7RDZ - chains A and C of the 8 polymer chains in the assembly; structure by electron microscopy, 3.60 A resolution.

== Chain A ==
Name: RNA-directed RNA polymerase
Source organism: Severe acute respiratory syndrome coronavirus 2
Notes: EC 2.7.7.48
UniProtKB: P0DTD1 (R1AB_SARS2); residues 1-932 here correspond to UniProt positions 4393-5324 (UniProt number = residue number + 4392)
Sequence (932 residues; numbered 1 to 932; the number before each row is that of its first residue):
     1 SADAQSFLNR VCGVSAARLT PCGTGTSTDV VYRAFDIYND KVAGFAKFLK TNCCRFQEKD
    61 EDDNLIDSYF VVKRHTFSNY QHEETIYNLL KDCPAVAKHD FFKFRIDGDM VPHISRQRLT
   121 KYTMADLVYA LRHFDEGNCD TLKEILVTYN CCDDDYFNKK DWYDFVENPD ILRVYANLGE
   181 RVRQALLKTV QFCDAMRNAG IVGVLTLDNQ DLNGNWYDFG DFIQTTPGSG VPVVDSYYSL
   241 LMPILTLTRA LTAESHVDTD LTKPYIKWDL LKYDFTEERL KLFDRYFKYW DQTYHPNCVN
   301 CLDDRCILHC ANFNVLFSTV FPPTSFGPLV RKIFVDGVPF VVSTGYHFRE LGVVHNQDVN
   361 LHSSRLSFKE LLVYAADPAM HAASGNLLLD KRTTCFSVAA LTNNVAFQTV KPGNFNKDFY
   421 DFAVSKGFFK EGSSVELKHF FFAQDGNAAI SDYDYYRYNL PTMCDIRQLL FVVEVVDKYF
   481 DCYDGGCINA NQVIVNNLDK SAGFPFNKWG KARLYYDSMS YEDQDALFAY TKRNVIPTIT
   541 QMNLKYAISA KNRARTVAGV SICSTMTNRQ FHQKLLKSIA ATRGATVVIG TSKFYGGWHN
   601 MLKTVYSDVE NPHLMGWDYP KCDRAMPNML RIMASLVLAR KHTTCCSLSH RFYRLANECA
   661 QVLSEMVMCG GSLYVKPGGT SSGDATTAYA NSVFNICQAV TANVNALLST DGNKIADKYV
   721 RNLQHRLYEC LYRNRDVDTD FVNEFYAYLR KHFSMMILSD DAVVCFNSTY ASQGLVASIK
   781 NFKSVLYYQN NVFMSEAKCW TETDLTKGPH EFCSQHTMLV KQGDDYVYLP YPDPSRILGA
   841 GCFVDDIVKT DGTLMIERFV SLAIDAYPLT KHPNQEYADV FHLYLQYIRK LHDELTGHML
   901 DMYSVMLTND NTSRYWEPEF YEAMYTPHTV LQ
Unresolved in the structure: 1-2, 930-932
Metal / ion sites: Mg2+: Asn209, Asp218 (together with ADP); Zn2+ site 1: His295, Cys301, Cys306, Cys310; Zn2+ site 2: Cys487, His642, Cys645, Cys646
Ligand contacts: ADP (adenosine-5'-diphosphate): Phe35, Lys50, Asn52, Cys53, Lys73, Arg74, His75, Asn79, Arg116, Asp208, Asn209, Tyr217, Asp218, Gly220, Asp221
Swiss-Prot annotation at these positions:
  - region: Lys545 to Arg555 (Interaction with RMP Remdesivir), Thr582 to Pro620 (RdRp Palm N-ter)
  - active site: Ser759, Asp760, Asp761
  - binding site (Mn(2+)): Asn209, Asp218
  - binding site (Zn(2+)): His295, Cys301, Cys306, Cys310, Cys487, His642, Cys645, Cys646
  - site: Gln932 (Cleavage)

== Chain C ==
Name: Non-structural protein 7
Source organism: Severe acute respiratory syndrome coronavirus 2
UniProtKB: P0DTD1 (R1AB_SARS2); residues 1-83 here correspond to UniProt positions 3860-3942 (UniProt number = residue number + 3859)
Sequence (88 residues; numbered -4 to 83; the number before each row is that of its first residue; numbers below 1 keep their minus sign (Gly-4 is residue -4)):
    -4 GPVDMSKMSD VKCTSVVLLS VLQQLRVESS SKLWAQCVQL HNDILLAKDT TEAFEKMVSL
    56 LSVLLSMQGA VDINKLCEEM LDNRATLQ
Unresolved in the structure: -4 to 0, 74-83
Construct notes: expression tag (-4 to 0)
Swiss-Prot annotation at these positions:
  - site: Gln83 (Cleavage)

== How chain A and chain C interact ==
Residue-residue contacts (33):
  Thr409(A) - Glu23(C)  hydrogen bond
  Thr409(A) - Trp29(C)
  Lys411(A) - Gln18(C)
  Pro412(A) - Leu14(C)  hydrophobic
  Pro412(A) - Ser15(C)
  Gly413(A) - Val11(C)
  Gly413(A) - Ser15(C)  hydrogen bond (backbone-side chain)
  Phe415(A) - Cys8(C)  hydrophobic
  Phe415(A) - Val12(C)  hydrophobic
  Tyr420(A) - Ser4(C)  hydrogen bond
  Tyr420(A) - Asp5(C)  hydrogen bond (side chain-backbone)
  Tyr420(A) - Cys8(C)  hydrophobic
  Phe428(A) - Ser1(C)
  Phe429(A) - Ser1(C)  hydrogen bond (backbone-side chain)
  Phe429(A) - Ser4(C)
  Lys430(A) - Ser1(C)  hydrogen bond (backbone-side chain)
  Glu431(A) - Ser1(C)  hydrogen bond (side chain-backbone)
  Glu431(A) - Lys2(C)  hydrogen bond (side chain-backbone)
  Glu431(A) - Met3(C)
  Leu437(A) - Lys7(C)
  Phe440(A) - Leu40(C)  hydrophobic
  Phe441(A) - His36(C)
  Phe442(A) - Asn37(C)
  Phe442(A) - Leu40(C)  hydrophobic
  Phe442(A) - Leu41(C)  hydrophobic
  Ala443(A) - Leu14(C)  hydrophobic
  Ala443(A) - Val33(C)
  Ala443(A) - Asn37(C)  hydrogen bond (backbone-side chain)
  Gln444(A) - Trp29(C)  hydrogen bond (backbone-side chain)
  Gln444(A) - Val33(C)
  Asp445(A) - Trp29(C)
  Asp445(A) - Val33(C)
  Phe843(A) - Val11(C)  hydrophobic
Interface residues without a listed pair, chain A (21 interface residues in all): Val410, Ala550, Asn552
Interface residues without a listed pair, chain C (20 interface residues in all): Ala30

== Overview ==
21 residues of chain A and 20 residues of chain C are in contact, with 10 hydrogen bonds. Among the polar
pairs are Thr409(A)-Glu23(C), Gly413(A)-Ser15(C) and Tyr420(A)-Ser4(C). Chain A binds ADP.
Chain A is RNA-directed RNA polymerase and chain C is Non-structural protein 7, both from Severe acute
respiratory syndrome coronavirus 2; the structure, SARS-CoV-2 replication-transcription complex bound to nsp13
helicase - nsp13(2)-RTC - apo class, was determined by electron microscopy (same publication as 7RDX, 7RDY,
7RE0, 7RE1, 7RE2 and 7RE3).
